PDB entry 8BRX | X-ray diffraction, 1.54 A resolution | chain A

Chain A:
Protein: Methionine--tRNA ligase
Source organism: Escherichia coli
Notes: EC 6.1.1.10
UniProt: P00959 (SYM_ECOLI); residues 1-547 here correspond to UniProt positions 2-548 (UniProt number = residue number + 1)
Chain sequence (568 residues; row label = number of the first residue in the row; numbers below 1 keep their minus sign (Met-20 is residue -20)):
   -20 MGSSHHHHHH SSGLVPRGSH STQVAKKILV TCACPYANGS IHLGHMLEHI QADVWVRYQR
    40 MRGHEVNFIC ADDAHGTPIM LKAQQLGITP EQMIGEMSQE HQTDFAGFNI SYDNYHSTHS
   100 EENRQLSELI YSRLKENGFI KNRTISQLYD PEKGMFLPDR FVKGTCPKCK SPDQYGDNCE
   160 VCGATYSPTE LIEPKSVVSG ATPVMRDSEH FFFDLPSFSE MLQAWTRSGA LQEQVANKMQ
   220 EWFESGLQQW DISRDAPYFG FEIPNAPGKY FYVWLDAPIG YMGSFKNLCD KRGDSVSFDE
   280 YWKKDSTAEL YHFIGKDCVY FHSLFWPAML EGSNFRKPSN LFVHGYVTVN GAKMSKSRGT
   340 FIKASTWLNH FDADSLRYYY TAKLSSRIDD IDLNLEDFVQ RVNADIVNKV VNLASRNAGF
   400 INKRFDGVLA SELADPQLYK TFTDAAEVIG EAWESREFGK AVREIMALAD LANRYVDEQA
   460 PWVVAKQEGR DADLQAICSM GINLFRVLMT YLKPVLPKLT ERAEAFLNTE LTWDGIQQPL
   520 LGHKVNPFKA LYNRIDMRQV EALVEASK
Not modelled in the structure: -20 to 3
Sequence notes: initiating methionine (-20); expression tag (-19 to 0); engineered mutation Cys13 (Leu14 in P00959), Cys297 (Ile298 in P00959)
Metal / ion sites: Zn2+: Cys145, Cys148, Cys158, Cys161
Ligand contacts: beta-3-methionine (B3M; (3R)-3-amino-5-(methylsulfanyl)pentanoic acid): Ala12, Cys13, Pro14, Tyr15, Asp52, Trp253, Ala256, Pro257, Tyr260, Asp296, Cys297, His301
UniProt features mapped onto this chain:
  - motif: Pro14 to His24 ('HIGH' region), Lys332 to Ser336 ('KMSKS' region)
  - binding site (Zn(2+)): Cys145, Cys148, Cys158, Cys161
  - binding site (ATP): Lys335
What the authors report for this chain:
  - conformationally variable residues (side-chain flip): Tyr15, Trp229, Trp253
  - binding site for beta-3-methionine: Tyr15, Cys297

In short:
Ligands of chain A: beta-3-methionine. Cys145, Cys148, Cys158 and Cys161 form the Zn2+ site. Curated
annotation (UniProt) lists 4 Zn2+-binding residues and ATP-binding residue Lys335. The paper reports a binding
site for beta-3-methionine at Tyr15 and Cys297; conformational variability at Tyr15, Trp229 and Trp253.
Chain A is Methionine--tRNA ligase (Escherichia coli); the structure, Escherichia coli methionyl-tRNA
synthetase mutant L13C,I297C complexed with beta-3-methionine, was determined by X-ray diffraction together
with 8BRU, 8BRV and 8BRW from the same study.
